5XXW - chains A and P of the 18 polymer chains in the assembly; structure by electron microscopy, 6.00 A resolution (low resolution: residue-level contacts below are approximate; hydrogen-bond / salt-bridge calls are withheld).

[Chain A]
Name: Tubulin alpha-1A chain
Organism: Sus scrofa
Reference sequence: P02550 (TBA1A_PIG); residue numbers follow UniProt; this construct covers 2-439
Chain sequence (438 residues; each row starts with the number of its first residue):
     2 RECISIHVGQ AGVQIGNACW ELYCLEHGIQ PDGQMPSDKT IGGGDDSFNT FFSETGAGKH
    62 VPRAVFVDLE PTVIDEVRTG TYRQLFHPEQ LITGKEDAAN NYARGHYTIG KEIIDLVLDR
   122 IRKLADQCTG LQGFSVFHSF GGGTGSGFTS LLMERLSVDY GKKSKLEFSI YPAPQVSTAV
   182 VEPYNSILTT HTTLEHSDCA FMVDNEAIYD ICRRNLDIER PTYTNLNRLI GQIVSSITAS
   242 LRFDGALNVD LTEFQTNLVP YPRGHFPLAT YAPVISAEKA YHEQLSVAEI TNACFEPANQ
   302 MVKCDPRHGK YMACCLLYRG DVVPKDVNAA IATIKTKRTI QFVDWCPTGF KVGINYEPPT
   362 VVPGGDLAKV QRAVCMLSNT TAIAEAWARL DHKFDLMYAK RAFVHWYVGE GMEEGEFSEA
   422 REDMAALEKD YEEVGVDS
Disordered / not traced: 39-48
Residues lining bound ligands: GTP (guanosine-5'-triphosphate): Gly10, Gln11, Ala12, Gln15, Ile16, Asp98, Ala99, Ala100, Asn101, Ser140, Gly143, Gly144, Thr145, Gly146, Ile171, Thr179, Glu183, Asn206, Tyr224, Asn228, Ile231
Curated features (UniProtKB/Swiss-Prot):
  - active site: Glu254
  - binding site (GTP): Gly10, Gln11, Ala12, Gln15, Glu71, Ala99, Ser140, Gly143, Gly144, Thr145, Gly146, Thr179, Glu183, Asn206, Tyr224, Asn228, Leu252
  - binding site (Mg(2+)): Glu71
  - modified residue: Lys40 (N6-acetyllysine), Tyr282 (3'-nitrotyrosine), Ser439 (Phosphoserine)
  - natural variant: Gly265 (A265G: this construct carries the variant), Thr271 to Ala273 (sequence variant, change not given here)

[Chain P]
Name: Tubulin beta chain
Organism: Sus scrofa
Reference sequence: P02554 (TBB_PIG); the author numbering skips numbers that UniProt does not, so the offset changes along the chain: 2-44 = UniProt 2-44; 47-360 = UniProt 45-358; 369-437 = UniProt 359-427
Chain sequence (426 residues; row label = number of the first residue in the row; note: 10 numbers in that range are skipped by the numbering (no residue carries them; nothing is unmodelled there)):
     2 REIVHIQAGQ CGNQIGAKFW EVISDEHGID PTGSYHGDSD LQL
    47 ERINVYYNEA AGNKYVPRAI LVDLEPGTMD SVRSGPFGQI FRPDNFVFGQ SGAGNNWAKG
   107 HYTEGAELVD SVLDVVRKES ESCDCLQGFQ LTHSLGGGTG SGMGTLLISK IREEYPDRIM
   167 NTFSVVPSPK VSDTVVEPYN ATLSVHQLVE NTDETYCIDN EALYDICFRT LKLTTPTYGD
   227 LNHLVSATMS GVTTCLRFPG QLNADLRKLA VNMVPFPRLH FFMPGFAPLT SRGSQQYRAL
   287 TVPELTQQMF DAKNMMAACD PRHGRYLTVA AVFRGRMSMK EVDEQMLNVQ NKNSSYFVEW
   347 IPNNVKTAVC DIPP
   369 RGLKMSATFI GNSTAIQELF KRISEQFTAM FRRKAFLHWY TGEGMDEMEF TEAESNMNDL
   429 VSEYQQYQD
Disulfide bonds: Cys241-Cys356
Residues lining bound ligands:
  - GDP (guanosine-5'-diphosphate): Gly10, Gln11, Cys12, Gln15, Ile16, Asn101, Ser140, Gly143, Gly144, Thr145, Gly146, Val171, Val177, Asp179, Glu183, Asn206, Tyr224, Asn228
  - GTP (guanosine-5'-triphosphate): Gln247, Leu248, Asn249, Lys254
Curated features (UniProtKB/Swiss-Prot):
  - binding site (GTP): Gln11, Glu71, Ser140, Gly144, Thr145, Gly146, Asn206, Asn228
  - binding site (Mg(2+)): Glu71
  - modified residue: Ser40 (Phosphoserine), Lys60 (N6-acetyllysine), Ser174 (Phosphoserine), Thr287 (Phosphothreonine), Thr292 (Phosphothreonine), Arg320 (Omega-N-methylarginine)
  - cross-link (Glycyl lysine isopeptide (Lys-Gly)): Lys60 (interchain with G-Cter in ubiquitin), Lys326 (interchain with G-Cter in ubiquitin)

[Interface between chain A and chain P]
Residue-residue contacts (66; chain A residue first):
  Arg2(A) - Pro72(P)
  Arg2(A) - Gly73(P)
  Arg2(A) - Asp76(P)
  Arg2(A) - Gln96(P)
  Gln133(A) - Gln96(P)
  Gln133(A) - Ser97(P)
  Lys163(A) - Glu411(P)
  Arg243(A) - Glu71(P)
  Gly246(A) - Gln11(P)
  Ala247(A) - Gln11(P)
  Ala247(A) - Gln15(P)
  Leu248(A) - Gln11(P)
  Leu248(A) - Asp179(P)
  Asn249(A) - Gln11(P)
  Glu254(A) - Gly100(P)
  Gln256(A) - Trp407(P)
  Thr257(A) - Gly100(P)
  Thr257(A) - Asn102(P)
  Thr257(A) - Phe404(P)
  Thr257(A) - Trp407(P)
  Asn258(A) - Gly100(P)
  Asn258(A) - Thr180(P)
  Asn258(A) - Phe404(P)
  Leu259(A) - Phe404(P)
  Val260(A) - Phe404(P)
  Val260(A) - His406(P)
  Val260(A) - Trp407(P)
  Pro261(A) - Lys402(P)
  Pro261(A) - Phe404(P)
  Pro261(A) - His406(P)
  Tyr262(A) - Arg401(P)
  Tyr262(A) - His406(P)
  Pro263(A) - His406(P)
  Val324(A) - Pro222(P)
  Pro325(A) - Tyr210(P)
  Pro325(A) - Tyr224(P)
  Lys326(A) - Tyr210(P)
  Lys326(A) - Thr220(P)
  Asn329(A) - Lys176(P)
  Asn329(A) - Val177(P)
  Ile332(A) - Lys176(P)
  Ile332(A) - Val177(P)
  Ala333(A) - Lys176(P)
  Asp345(A) - Ala397(P)
  Asp345(A) - Arg400(P)
  Trp346(A) - Ala397(P)
  Trp346(A) - Met398(P)
  Trp346(A) - Arg401(P)
  Trp346(A) - Ala403(P)
  Trp346(A) - Phe404(P)
  Cys347(A) - Val181(P)
  Pro348(A) - Val181(P)
  Pro348(A) - Met398(P)
  Gly350(A) - Ser178(P)
  Gly350(A) - Asp179(P)
  Gly350(A) - Thr180(P)
  Gly350(A) - Val181(P)
  Phe351(A) - Ser178(P)
  Phe351(A) - Asp179(P)
  Phe351(A) - Val181(P)
  Lys352(A) - Asp179(P)
  Lys352(A) - Thr180(P)
  Val353(A) - Asp179(P)
  Glu434(A) - Arg401(P)
  Val435(A) - Arg401(P)
  Ser439(A) - Arg400(P)
Also at the interface, not in a pair above, chain A (39 interface residues in all): Gly131, Asp245, Thr253, Lys336, Thr349
Also at the interface, not in a pair above, chain P (36 interface residues in all): Ala99, Asn101, Pro175, Glu207, Gln394, Leu405

[Overview]
39 residues of chain A face 36 of chain P across their interface. Chain A binds GTP. Ligands of chain P: GTP
and GDP. UniProt lists active-site residue Glu254(A), 17 GTP-binding residues and Mg2+-binding residue
Glu71(A) on chain A; 8 GTP-binding residues on chain P.
Chain A is Tubulin alpha-1A chain and chain P is Tubulin beta chain, both from Sus scrofa; the structure,
GDP-microtubule complexed with KIF5C in ATP state, was determined by electron microscopy, deposited together
with 5XXT, 5XXV and 5XXX.
